Entry 2XKK (X-ray diffraction, 3.25 A resolution); this record covers chains A and E of the 4 polymer chains in the assembly.

# Chain A
Molecule: Topoisomerase IV
Source organism: Acinetobacter baumannii
Notes: EC 5.99.1.-; fragment: pare subunit c-terminal 28kda domain, residues 370-627, parc subunit n-terminal 58kda domain, residues 1 to 503
Reference sequence: chimeric construct of B0V9T6, B0VP98: residues 347-604 from B0V9T6 (B0V9T6_ACIBY) positions 370-627 (UniProt number = residue number + 23); residues 1001-1503 from B0VP98 positions 1-503 (UniProt number = residue number - 1000)
Amino-acid sequence (767 residues; row label = number of the first residue in the row; note: 391 numbers in that range are skipped by the numbering (no residue carries them; nothing is unmodelled there)):
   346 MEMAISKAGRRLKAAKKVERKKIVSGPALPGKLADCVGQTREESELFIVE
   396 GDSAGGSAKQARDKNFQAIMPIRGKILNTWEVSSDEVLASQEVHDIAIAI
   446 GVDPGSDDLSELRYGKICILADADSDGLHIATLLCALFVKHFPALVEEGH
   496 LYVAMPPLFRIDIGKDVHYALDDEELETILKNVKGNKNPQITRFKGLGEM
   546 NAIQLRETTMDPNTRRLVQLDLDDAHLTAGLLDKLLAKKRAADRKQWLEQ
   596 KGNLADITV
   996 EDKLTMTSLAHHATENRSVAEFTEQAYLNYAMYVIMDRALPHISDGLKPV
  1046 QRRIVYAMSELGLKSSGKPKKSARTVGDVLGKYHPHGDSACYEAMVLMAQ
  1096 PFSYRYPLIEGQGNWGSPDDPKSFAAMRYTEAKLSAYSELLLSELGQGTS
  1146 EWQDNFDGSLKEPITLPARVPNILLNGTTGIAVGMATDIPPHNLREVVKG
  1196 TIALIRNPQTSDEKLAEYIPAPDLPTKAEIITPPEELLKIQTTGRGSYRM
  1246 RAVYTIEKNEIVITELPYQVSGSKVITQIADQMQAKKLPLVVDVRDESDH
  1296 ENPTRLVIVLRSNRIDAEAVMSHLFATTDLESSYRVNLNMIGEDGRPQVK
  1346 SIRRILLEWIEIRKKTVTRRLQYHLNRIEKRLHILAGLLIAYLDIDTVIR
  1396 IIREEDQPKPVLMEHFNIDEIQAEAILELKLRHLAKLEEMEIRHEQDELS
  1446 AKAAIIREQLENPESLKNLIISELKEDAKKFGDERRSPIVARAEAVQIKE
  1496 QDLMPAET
Not modelled in the structure: 346-372, 379-384, 529-531, 597-604, 996-1009, 1487-1503
Differences from the reference sequence: expression tag (346)
Modified residues: Tyr1124 (o-phosphotyrosine; PTR)
Ion coordination: Mg2+: Asp467, Asp469
Small-molecule neighbours: moxifloxacin (MFX; 1-cyclopropyl-6-fluoro-8-methoxy-7-[(4aS,7aS)-octahydro-6H-pyrrolo[3,4-b]pyridin-6-yl]-4-oxo-1,4-dihydroquinoline-3-carboxylic acid): Arg418, Gly419, Glu437, Ser1084, Ala1085

# Chain E
Molecule: 34-nt DNA strand
Sequence (34 nucleotides; numbered 1 to 34; the number before each row is that of its first residue):
     1 ACCAAGGTCATGAATGACTATGCACGTAAAACAG
Not modelled in the structure: 1-5, 32-34

# Interface between chain A and chain E
Residue-residue contacts - 27 pairs, chain A then chain E:
  Glu395(A) with DT15(E), phosphate contact
  Asp397(A) with DA17(E), sugar contact
  Gly419(A) with DT15(E), base contact
  Lys420(A) with DA14(E), base contact; DT15(E), hydrogen bond to the base
  Asp471(A) with DA14(E), phosphate contact; DT15(E), sugar contact
  Ile475(A) with DT15(E), phosphate contact
  Arg1033(A) with DA13(E), phosphate contact; DA14(E), salt bridge to the phosphate
  Lys1043(A) with DG12(E), hydrogen bond to the phosphate; DA13(E), salt bridge to the phosphate
  Val1045(A) with DA13(E), sugar contact; DA14(E), phosphate contact
  Gln1046(A) with DA13(E), phosphate contact
  His1079(A) with DA14(E), salt bridge to the phosphate
  His1081(A) with DA14(E), phosphate contact; DT15(E), salt bridge to the phosphate
  Gly1082(A) with DT15(E), hydrogen bond to the phosphate
  Ala1089(A) with DA13(E), phosphate contact
  Leu1092(A) with DA13(E), phosphate contact
  Lys1117(A) with DG12(E), salt bridge to the phosphate
  Thr1174(A) with DG12(E), sugar contact
  Ile1176(A) with DT11(E), base contact; DG12(E), base contact
  Lys1269(A) with DA10(E), salt bridge to the phosphate
  Arg1330(A) with DA10(E), base contact
Other interface residues (no listed pair), chain A (21 interface residues in all): Lys583
Other interface residues (no listed pair), chain E (9 interface residues in all): DC9, DG16

# Summary
Chain A and chain E form an interface of 21 and 9 residues respectively; the contacts include 3 hydrogen bonds
and 6 salt bridges. Among the polar pairs are Lys420(A)-DT15(E), Lys1043(A)-DG12(E) and Gly1082(A)-DT15(E).
Chain A binds moxifloxacin. Asp467(A) and Asp469(A) form the Mg2+ site.
Here chain A is Topoisomerase IV (Acinetobacter baumannii) and chain E is a 34-nt DNA strand. Entry 2XKK
(CRYSTAL STRUCTURE OF MOXIFLOXACIN, DNA, and A. BAUMANNII TOPO IV (PARE-PARC FUSION TRUNCATE)) was determined
by X-ray diffraction, deposited together with 2XKJ.
